PDB entry 8SY5 | electron microscopy, 2.70 A resolution | chains A and I of the 8 polymer chains in the assembly

[Chain A]
Protein: DNA-directed RNA polymerase subunit alpha
From: Escherichia coli
Notes: EC 2.7.7.6
UniProtKB: P0A7Z4 (RPOA_ECOLI); residues 1-329 here = UniProt positions 1-329
Sequence (329 residues; each row starts with the number of its first residue):
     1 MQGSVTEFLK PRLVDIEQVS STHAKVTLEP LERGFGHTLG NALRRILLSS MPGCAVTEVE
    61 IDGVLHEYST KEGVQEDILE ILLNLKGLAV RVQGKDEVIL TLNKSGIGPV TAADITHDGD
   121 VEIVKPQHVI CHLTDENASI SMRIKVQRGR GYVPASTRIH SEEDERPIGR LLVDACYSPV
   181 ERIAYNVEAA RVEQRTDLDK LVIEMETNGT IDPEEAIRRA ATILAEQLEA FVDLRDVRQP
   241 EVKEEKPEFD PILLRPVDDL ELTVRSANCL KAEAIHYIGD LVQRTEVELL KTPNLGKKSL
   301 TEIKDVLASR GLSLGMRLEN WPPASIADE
Unresolved in the structure: 1-4, 160-167, 234-329
Swiss-Prot annotation at these positions:
  - region: Glu-162 to Glu-165 (Required for interaction with Crp at class II promoters)
  - modified residue: Arg-265 (ADP-ribosylarginine), Lys-297 (N6-acetyllysine), Lys-298 (N6-acetyllysine)
  - mutagenesis: Arg-45 (R45C: In rpoA112; temperature-sensitive, blocks RNA polymerase assembly), Glu-162 to Glu-165 (5-fold decrease in CRP-class II promoter-dependent transcription), Glu-165 (E165K: 5-fold decrease in CRP-class II promoter-dependent transcription), Arg-191 (R191C: In rpoA101; temperature-sensitive)

[Chain I]
Protein: DNA-directed RNA polymerase subunit beta
From: Escherichia coli
Notes: EC 2.7.7.6
UniProtKB: P0A8V2 (RPOB_ECOLI); residue numbers follow UniProt; this construct covers 1-1342
Sequence (1342 residues; row label = number of the first residue in the row):
     1 MVYSYTEKKR IRKDFGKRPQ VLDVPYLLSI QLDSFQKFIE QDPEGQYGLE AAFRSVFPIQ
    61 SYSGNSELQY VSYRLGEPVF DVQECQIRGV TYSAPLRVKL RLVIYEREAP EGTVKDIKEQ
   121 EVYMGEIPLM TDNGTFVING TERVIVSQLH RSPGVFFDSD KGKTHSSGKV LYNARIIPYR
   181 GSWLDFEFDP KDNLFVRIDR RRKLPATIIL RALNYTTEQI LDLFFEKVIF EIRDNKLQME
   241 LVPERLRGET ASFDIEANGK VYVEKGRRIT ARHIRQLEKD DVKLIEVPVE YIAGKVVAKD
   301 YIDESTGELI CAANMELSLD LLAKLSQSGH KRIETLFTND LDHGPYISET LRVDPTNDRL
   361 SALVEIYRMM RPGEPPTREA AESLFENLFF SEDRYDLSAV GRMKFNRSLL REEIEGSGIL
   421 SKDDIIDVMK KLIDIRNGKG EVDDIDHLGN RRIRSVGEMA ENQFRVGLVR VERAVKERLS
   481 LGDLDTLMPQ DMINAKPISA AVKEFFGSSQ LSQFMDQNNP LSEITHKRRI SALGPGGLTR
   541 ERAGFEVRDV HPTHYGRVCP IETPEGPNIG LINSLSVYAQ TNEYGFLETP YRKVTDGVVT
   601 DEIHYLSAIE EGNYVIAQAN SNLDEEGHFV EDLVTCRSKG ESSLFSRDQV DYMDVSTQQV
   661 VSVGASLIPF LEHDDANRAL MGANMQRQAV PTLRADKPLV GTGMERAVAV DSGVTAVAKR
   721 GGVVQYVDAS RIVIKVNEDE MYPGEAGIDI YNLTKYTRSN QNTCINQMPC VSLGEPVERG
   781 DVLADGPSTD LGELALGQNM RVAFMPWNGY NFEDSILVSE RVVQEDRFTT IHIQELACVS
   841 RDTKLGPEEI TADIPNVGEA ALSKLDESGI VYIGAEVTGG DILVGKVTPK GETQLTPEEK
   901 LLRAIFGEKA SDVKDSSLRV PNGVSGTVID VQVFTRDGVE KDKRALEIEE MQLKQAKKDL
   961 SEELQILEAG LFSRIRAVLV AGGVEAEKLD KLPRDRWLEL GLTDEEKQNQ LEQLAEQYDE
  1021 LKHEFEKKLE AKRRKITQGD DLAPGVLKIV KVYLAVKRRI QPGDKMAGRH GNKGVISKIN
  1081 PIEDMPYDEN GTPVDIVLNP LGVPSRMNIG QILETHLGMA AKGIGDKINA MLKQQQEVAK
  1141 LREFIQRAYD LGADVRQKVD LSTFSDEEVM RLAENLRKGM PIATPVFDGA KEAEIKELLK
  1201 LGDLPTSGQI RLYDGRTGEQ FERPVTVGYM YMLKLNHLVD DKMHARSTGS YSLVTQQPLG
  1261 GKAQFGGQRF GEMEVWALEA YGAAYTLQEM LTVKSDDVNG RTKMYKNIVD GNHQMEPGMP
  1321 ESFNVLLKEI RSLGINIELE DE
Unresolved in the structure: 58-66, 103-117, 227-336, 886-918, 978-1016
Ligand contacts: X0F (2-oxo-2-hydroadenosine 5'-(tetrahydrogen triphosphate)): Arg-678, Met-681, Asp-814, Lys-1073, Arg-1106
Swiss-Prot annotation at these positions:
  - modified residue (N6-acetyllysine): Lys-1022, Lys-1200
  - mutagenesis: Ile-561 (I561S: Resistant to antibiotics salinamide A and B), Ile-569 (I569S: Resistant to antibiotics salinamide A and B), Ala-665 (A665E: Resistant to antibiotics salinamide A and B), Asp-675 (D675A/G: Resistant to antibiotics salinamide A and B), Asn-677 (N677H/K: Resistant to antibiotics salinamide A and B), Leu-680 (L680M: Resistant to antibiotics salinamide A and B), Glu-813 (E813K: Disrupts the enzyme's active center)
What the authors report for this chain:
  - binding site for X0F: Arg-678, Arg-1106

[Interface between chain A and chain I]
Residue-residue contacts - 5 pairs, chain A then chain I:
  Arg-33(A) with Glu-820(I), salt bridge; Pro-1081(I)
  His-37(A) with Arg-1216(I)
  Asn-41(A) with Thr-1217(I), hydrogen bond (side chain-backbone)
  Arg-44(A) with Glu-1219(I), salt bridge

[Summary]
The interface between chain A and chain I involves 4 residues on one side and 5 on the other, with 1 hydrogen
bond and 2 salt bridges. Polar pairs include Arg-33(A)/Glu-820(I), Arg-44(A)/Glu-1219(I) and
Asn-41(A)/Thr-1217(I). Chain I binds compound X0F. From the paper: a binding site for X0F at Arg-678(I) and
Arg-1106(I).
Here chain A is DNA-directed RNA polymerase subunit alpha and chain I is DNA-directed RNA polymerase subunit
beta, both from Escherichia coli. Entry 8SY5 (E. coli DNA-directed RNA polymerase transcription elongation
complex bound the unnatural dS-BTP base pair in the ...) was determined by electron microscopy, deposited
together with 8SY6 and 8SY7.
